3K1F - chains A and H of the 13 polymer chains in the assembly; structure by X-ray diffraction, 4.30 A resolution (low resolution: residue-level contacts below are approximate; hydrogen-bond / salt-bridge calls are withheld).

# Chain A
Molecule: DNA-directed RNA polymerase II subunit RPB1
Source organism: Saccharomyces cerevisiae
Notes: EC 2.7.7.6
UniProt: P04050 (RPB1_YEAST); residues 1-1733 here = UniProt positions 1-1733
Amino-acid sequence (1733 residues; each row starts with the number of its first residue):
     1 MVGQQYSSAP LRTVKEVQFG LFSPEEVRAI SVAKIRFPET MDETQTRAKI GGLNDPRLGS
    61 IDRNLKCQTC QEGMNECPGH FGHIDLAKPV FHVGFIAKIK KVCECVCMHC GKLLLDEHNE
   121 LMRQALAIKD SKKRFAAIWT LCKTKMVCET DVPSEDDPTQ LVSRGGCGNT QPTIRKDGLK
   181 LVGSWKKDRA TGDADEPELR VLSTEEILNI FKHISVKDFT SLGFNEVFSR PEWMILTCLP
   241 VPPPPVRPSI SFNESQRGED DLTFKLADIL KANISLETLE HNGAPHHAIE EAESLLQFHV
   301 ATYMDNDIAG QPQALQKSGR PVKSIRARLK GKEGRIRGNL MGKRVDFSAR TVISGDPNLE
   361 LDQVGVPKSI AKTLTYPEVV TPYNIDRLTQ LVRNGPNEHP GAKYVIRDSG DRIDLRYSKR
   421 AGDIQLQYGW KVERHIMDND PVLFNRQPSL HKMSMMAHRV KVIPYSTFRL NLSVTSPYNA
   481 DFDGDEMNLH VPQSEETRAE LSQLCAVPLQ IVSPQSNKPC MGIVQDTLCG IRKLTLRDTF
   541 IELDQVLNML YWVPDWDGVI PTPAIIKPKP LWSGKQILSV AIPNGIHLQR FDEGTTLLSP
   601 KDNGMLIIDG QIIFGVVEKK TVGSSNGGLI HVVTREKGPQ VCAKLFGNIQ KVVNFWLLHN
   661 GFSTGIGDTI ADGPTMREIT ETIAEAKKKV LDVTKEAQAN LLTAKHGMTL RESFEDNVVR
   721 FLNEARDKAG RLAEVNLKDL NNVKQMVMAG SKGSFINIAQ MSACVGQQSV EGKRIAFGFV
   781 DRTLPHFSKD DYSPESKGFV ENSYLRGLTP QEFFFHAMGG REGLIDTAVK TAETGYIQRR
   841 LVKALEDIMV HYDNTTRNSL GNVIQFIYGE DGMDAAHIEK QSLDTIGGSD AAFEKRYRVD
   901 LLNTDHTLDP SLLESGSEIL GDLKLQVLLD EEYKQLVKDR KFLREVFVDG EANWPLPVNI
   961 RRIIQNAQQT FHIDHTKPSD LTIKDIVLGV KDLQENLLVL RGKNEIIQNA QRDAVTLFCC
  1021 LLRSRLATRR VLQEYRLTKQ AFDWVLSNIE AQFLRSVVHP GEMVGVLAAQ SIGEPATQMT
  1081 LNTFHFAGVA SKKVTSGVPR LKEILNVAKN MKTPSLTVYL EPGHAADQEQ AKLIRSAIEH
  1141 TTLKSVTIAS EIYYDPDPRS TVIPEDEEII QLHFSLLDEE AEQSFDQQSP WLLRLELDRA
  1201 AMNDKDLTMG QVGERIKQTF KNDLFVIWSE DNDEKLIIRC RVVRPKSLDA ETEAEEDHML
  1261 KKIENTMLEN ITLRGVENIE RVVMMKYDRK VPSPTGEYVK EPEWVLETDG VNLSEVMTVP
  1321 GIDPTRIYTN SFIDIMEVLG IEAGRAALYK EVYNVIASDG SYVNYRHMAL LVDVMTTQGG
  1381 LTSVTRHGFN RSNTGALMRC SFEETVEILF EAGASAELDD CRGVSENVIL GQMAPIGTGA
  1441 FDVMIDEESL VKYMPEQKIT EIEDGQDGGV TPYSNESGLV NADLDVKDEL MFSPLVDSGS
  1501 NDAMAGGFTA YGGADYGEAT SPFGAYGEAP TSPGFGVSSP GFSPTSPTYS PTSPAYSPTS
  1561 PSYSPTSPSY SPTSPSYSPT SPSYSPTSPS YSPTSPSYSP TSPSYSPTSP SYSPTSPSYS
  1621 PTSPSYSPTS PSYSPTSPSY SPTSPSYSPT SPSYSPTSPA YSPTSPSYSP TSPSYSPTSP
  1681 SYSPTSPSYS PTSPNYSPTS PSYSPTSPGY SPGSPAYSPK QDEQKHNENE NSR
Not modelled in the structure: 1, 187-194, 1082-1091, 1176-1186, 1245-1253, 1456-1733
Ion coordination: Zn2+ site 1: Cys-67, Cys-70, Cys-77, His-80; Zn2+ site 2: Cys-107, Cys-110, Cys-148, Cys-167
Curated features (UniProtKB/Swiss-Prot):
  - region: Pro-248 to Asp-260 (Lid loop), Asn-306 to Lys-323 (Rudder loop), Pro-810 to Glu-822 (Bridging helix)
  - binding site (Zn(2+)): Cys-67, Cys-70, Cys-77, His-80, Cys-107, Cys-110, Cys-148, Cys-167
  - binding site (Mg(2+)): Asp-481, Asp-483, Asp-485
  - modified residue: Thr-1471 (Phosphothreonine)
  - cross-link (Glycyl lysine isopeptide (Lys-Gly)): Lys-695 (interchain with G-Cter in ubiquitin), Lys-1246 (interchain with G-Cter in ubiquitin), Lys-1350 (interchain with G-Cter in ubiquitin)
  - natural variant: Ser-1653 to Pro-1659 (deletion: In strain: A364A)
  - mutagenesis: Lys-1246 (K1246R: Impairs ubiquitination during transcription stress)

# Chain H
Molecule: DNA-directed RNA polymerases I, II, and III subunit RPABC3
Source organism: Saccharomyces cerevisiae
Notes: EC 2.7.7.6
UniProt: P20436 (RPAB3_YEAST); numbering as in UniProt (aligned over 1-146)
Amino-acid sequence (146 residues; row label = number of the first residue in the row):
     1 MSNTLFDDIF QVSEVDPGRY NKVCRIEAAS TTQDQCKLTL DINVELFPVA AQDSLTVTIA
    61 SSLNLEDTPA NDSSATRSWR PPQAGDRSLA DDYDYVMYGT AYKFEEVSKD LIAVYYSFGG
   121 LLMRLEGNYR NLNNLKQENA YLLIRR
Not modelled in the structure: 1, 65-75
Curated features (UniProtKB/Swiss-Prot):
  - region: Asp-16 to Thr-39 (Non-specific ssDNA binding)
  - modified residue: Ser-2 (N-acetylserine), Thr-68 (Phosphothreonine)

# Chain A / chain H interface
Pairs across the interface (70):
  Leu-536(A) / Tyr-20(H)
  Arg-537(A) / Tyr-20(H)
  Arg-537(A) / Val-23(H)
  Arg-537(A) / Arg-25(H)
  Arg-537(A) / Gly-120(H)
  Arg-537(A) / Leu-122(H)
  Asp-538(A) / Tyr-20(H)
  Asp-538(A) / Asn-21(H)
  Asp-538(A) / Lys-22(H)
  Phe-540(A) / Lys-22(H)
  Phe-540(A) / Val-23(H)
  Phe-540(A) / Asn-43(H)
  Gly-558(A) / Ser-78(H)
  Val-559(A) / Ser-78(H)
  Ile-560(A) / Arg-77(H)
  Ile-560(A) / Ser-78(H)
  Ile-560(A) / Trp-79(H)
  Pro-561(A) / Trp-79(H)
  Thr-562(A) / Thr-76(H)
  Thr-562(A) / Trp-79(H)
  Thr-562(A) / Tyr-98(H)
  Pro-563(A) / Trp-79(H)
  Pro-563(A) / Tyr-98(H)
  Ala-564(A) / Met-97(H)
  Ala-564(A) / Tyr-98(H)
  Ala-564(A) / Phe-118(H)
  Ile-565(A) / Leu-46(H)
  Ile-565(A) / Tyr-95(H)
  Ile-565(A) / Val-96(H)
  Ile-565(A) / Leu-121(H)
  Ile-566(A) / Val-96(H)
  Ile-566(A) / Met-97(H)
  Ile-566(A) / Tyr-98(H)
  Ile-566(A) / Tyr-141(H)
  Lys-567(A) / Asn-43(H)
  Lys-567(A) / Leu-46(H)
  Lys-567(A) / Phe-47(H)
  Lys-567(A) / Asp-94(H)
  Lys-567(A) / Tyr-95(H)
  Lys-567(A) / Val-96(H)
  Pro-568(A) / Leu-46(H)
  Lys-569(A) / Leu-46(H)
  Leu-571(A) / Asn-43(H)
  Leu-571(A) / Leu-46(H)
  Ser-573(A) / Gly-120(H)
  Lys-575(A) / Gly-119(H)
  Lys-575(A) / Gly-120(H)
  Gln-576(A) / Gly-119(H)
  Leu-597(A) / Tyr-102(H)
  Leu-597(A) / Lys-103(H)
  Leu-598(A) / Arg-25(H)
  Leu-598(A) / Thr-39(H)
  Leu-598(A) / Tyr-102(H)
  Leu-598(A) / Tyr-115(H)
  Leu-598(A) / Leu-122(H)
  Leu-598(A) / Met-123(H)
  Leu-598(A) / Arg-124(H)
  Ser-599(A) / Arg-25(H)
  Pro-600(A) / Arg-25(H)
  Asp-602(A) / Tyr-20(H)
  Ile-612(A) / Gly-119(H)
  Ile-613(A) / Ser-117(H)
  Ile-613(A) / Gly-120(H)
  Ile-613(A) / Leu-122(H)
  Phe-614(A) / Leu-122(H)
  Lys-738(A) / Arg-19(H)
  Asp-739(A) / Arg-19(H)
  Leu-740(A) / Arg-19(H)
  Asp-974(A) / Lys-136(H)
  Thr-976(A) / Lys-136(H)
Also at the interface, not in a pair above, chain A (36 interface residues in all): Leu-543, Thr-596, Leu-606
Also at the interface, not in a pair above, chain H (33 interface residues in all): Asp-41

# Summary
Chain A and chain H form an interface of 36 and 33 residues respectively. Cys-67(A), Cys-70(A), Cys-77(A) and
His-80(A) coordinate Zn2+ site 1. Curated annotation (UniProt) lists 8 Zn2+-binding residues, 3 Mg2+-binding
residues and one mutagenesis site on chain A.
Chain A is DNA-directed RNA polymerase II subunit RPB1 and chain H is DNA-directed RNA polymerases I, II, and
III subunit RPABC3, both from Saccharomyces cerevisiae; the structure, Crystal structure of RNA Polymerase II
in complex with TFIIB, was determined by X-ray diffraction.
